Entry 3BGO (X-ray diffraction, 1.80 A resolution); this record covers chains P and S.

Chain P:
Name: Subtilisin BPN'
Organism: Bacillus amyloliquefaciens
Notes: fragment: Prodomain
UniProt: P00782 (SUBT_BACAM); aligned to UniProt positions 32-104 over residues 4-76 (the alignment contains insertions or deletions, so no single offset holds)
Chain sequence (80 residues; numbered 2 to 81; the number before each row is that of its first residue):
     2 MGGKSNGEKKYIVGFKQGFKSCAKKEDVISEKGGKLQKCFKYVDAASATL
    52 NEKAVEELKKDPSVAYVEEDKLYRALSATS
Unresolved in the structure: 2-8, 80-81
Differences from the reference sequence: expression tag (2-3, 78-81); engineered mutation Glu27 (Lys57 in P00782), Leu37 (Val67 in P00782), Cys40 (Gln70 in P00782), Glu57 (Lys87 in P00782), Lys72 (His102 in P00782), Leu73 (Val103 in P00782), Tyr74 (Ala104 in P00782), Arg75 (His105 in P00782), Leu77 (Tyr107 in P00782)
Cystine bridges: Cys23-Cys40
What the authors report for this chain:
  - conformationally variable residues (side-chain flip): Ser78

Chain S:
Name: Subtilisin BPN'
Organism: Bacillus amyloliquefaciens
Notes: EC 3.4.21.62; fragment: Enzyme domain
UniProt: P00782 (SUBT_BACAM); residues 1-275 here correspond to UniProt positions 108-382 (UniProt number = residue number + 107)
Chain sequence (266 residues; each row starts with the number of its first residue; note: 9 numbers in that range are skipped by the numbering (no residue carries them; nothing is unmodelled there)):
     1 AKCVSYGVAQIKAPALHSQGYTGSNVKVAVLASGIDSSHPDLNVAGGASF
    51 VPSETNPFQDNNSHGTHVAGTVLA
    84 VAPSASLYAVKVLGADGSGQASWIINGIEWAIANNMDVINMSLGSPSGSA
   134 ALKAAVDKAVASGVVVVAAAGNSGTSGSSSTVSYPAKYPSVIAVGAVDSS
   184 NQRAPFSSVGPELDVMAPGVSICSTLPGGKYGALSGTAMASPHVAGAAAL
   234 ILSKHPNWTNTQVRSSLENTATKLGDSFYYGKGLINVEAAAQ
Unresolved in the structure: 1-3
Differences from the reference sequence: engineered mutation Lys2 (Gln109 in P00782), Cys3 (Ser110 in P00782), Ser5 (Pro112 in P00782), Ala9 (Ser116 in P00782), Leu31 (Ile138 in P00782), Ala32 (Asp139 in P00782), Asn43 (Lys150 in P00782), Phe50 (Met157 in P00782), Ala74 (Gly190 in P00782), Ala104 (Tyr211 in P00782), Ser128 (Gly235 in P00782), Ser156 (Glu263 in P00782), Ser166 (Gly273 in P00782), Ala169 (Gly276 in P00782), Pro188 (Ser295 in P00782), Cys206 (Gln313 in P00782), Gly212 (Asn319 in P00782), Leu217 (Tyr324 in P00782), Ser218 (Asn325 in P00782), Ala221 (Ser328 in P00782), Ala254 (Thr361 in P00782), Glu271 (Gln378 in P00782)
Bound ions: Zn2+ site 1 near His17 (its only coordinating residue here); Zn2+ site 2: His39, Asp41; Zn2+ site 3: Ala169, Tyr171, Val174; Zn2+ site 4 near His238 (its only coordinating residue here)
What the authors report for this chain:
  - binding site for azide ion: Ala32, His64
  - catalytic residues: His64, Asn155
  - mutagenesis - S221A: abolished catalytic activity (citing earlier work)
  - mutagenesis - D32A: decreased catalytic activity
  - conformationally variable residues (side-chain flip): His64

Interface between chain P and chain S:
Residue-residue contacts - 75 pairs, chain P then chain S:
  Lys11(P) - Gln103(S)
  Ile13(P) - Ala104(S)  hydrophobic
  Ile13(P) - Ser105(S)
  Ile13(P) - Ala134(S)  hydrophobic
  Lys39(P) - Asn109(S)
  Phe41(P) - Ser105(S)
  Phe41(P) - Ile108(S)  hydrophobic
  Phe41(P) - Asn109(S)
  Phe41(P) - Glu112(S)
  Lys42(P) - Glu112(S)  hydrogen bond (backbone-side chain)
  Lys42(P) - Ala116(S)
  Tyr43(P) - Glu112(S)  hydrogen bond (backbone-side chain)
  Tyr43(P) - Ile115(S)  hydrophobic
  Tyr43(P) - Ala116(S)  hydrogen bond (side chain-backbone)
  Tyr43(P) - Lys141(S)  hydrogen bond (backbone-side chain)
  Val44(P) - Glu112(S)  hydrogen bond (backbone-side chain)
  Val44(P) - Ala134(S)
  Val44(P) - Ala137(S)  hydrophobic
  Val44(P) - Ala138(S)
  Ser48(P) - Ser105(S)
  Tyr67(P) - Ala133(S)
  Tyr67(P) - Ala134(S)
  Glu69(P) - Ser132(S)
  Glu69(P) - Ala133(S)  hydrogen bond (side chain-backbone)
  Glu69(P) - Ala134(S)  hydrogen bond (side chain-backbone)
  Asp71(P) - Gln103(S)  hydrogen bond
  Asp71(P) - Ala104(S)  hydrogen bond (side chain-backbone)
  Asp71(P) - Ser105(S)  hydrogen bond
  Lys72(P) - Gly102(S)
  Lys72(P) - Gln103(S)
  Lys72(P) - Ala104(S)  hydrogen bond (backbone-backbone)
  Lys72(P) - Ser130(S)  hydrogen bond
  Lys72(P) - Gly131(S)  hydrogen bond (side chain-backbone)
  Lys72(P) - Ser132(S)
  Leu73(P) - Gly102(S)
  Leu73(P) - Ser128(S)
  Tyr74(P) - Leu96(S)
  Tyr74(P) - Gly100(S)
  Tyr74(P) - Ser101(S)
  Tyr74(P) - Gly102(S)  hydrogen bond (backbone-backbone)
  Tyr74(P) - Ala104(S)  hydrophobic
  Tyr74(P) - Ile107(S)  hydrophobic
  Tyr74(P) - Leu126(S)  hydrophobic
  Tyr74(P) - Gly127(S)
  Tyr74(P) - Ser128(S)
  Tyr74(P) - Ser130(S)
  Tyr74(P) - Gly131(S)
  Tyr74(P) - Ser132(S)  hydrogen bond
  Tyr74(P) - Leu135(S)
  Tyr74(P) - Tyr167(S)
  Arg75(P) - Gly100(S)
  Arg75(P) - Ser101(S)
  Arg75(P) - Leu126(S)
  Arg75(P) - Gly127(S)  hydrogen bond (backbone-backbone)
  Ala76(P) - His64(S)
  Ala76(P) - Leu96(S)
  Ala76(P) - Gly100(S)  hydrogen bond (backbone-backbone)
  Ala76(P) - Ser125(S)
  Leu77(P) - Ser125(S)  hydrogen bond (backbone-backbone)
  Leu77(P) - Leu126(S)
  Leu77(P) - Gly127(S)
  Leu77(P) - Ala152(S)
  Leu77(P) - Gly154(S)
  Leu77(P) - Asn155(S)  hydrogen bond (backbone-side chain)
  Leu77(P) - Ser166(S)
  Leu77(P) - Gly219(S)
  Leu77(P) - Thr220(S)
  Leu77(P) - Ala221(S)  hydrogen bond (backbone-backbone)
  Ser78(P) - Asn155(S)
  Ser78(P) - Leu217(S)
  Ser78(P) - Ser218(S)
  Ser78(P) - Ala221(S)
  Ser78(P) - Met222(S)
  Ala79(P) - Leu217(S)
  Ala79(P) - Ser218(S)  hydrogen bond (backbone-backbone)
Also at the interface, not in a pair above, chain P (20 interface residues in all): Glu70
Also at the interface, not in a pair above, chain S (41 interface residues in all): Phe50, Asp99, Pro168
Interface features reported in the paper:
  - pairs named by the authors: Ser78(P)-His64(S), Ala79(P)-Ser218(S)

Summary:
Chain P and chain S form an interface of 20 and 41 residues respectively; the contacts include 21 hydrogen
bonds. Polar pairs include Lys42(P)-Glu112(S), Tyr43(P)-Glu112(S) and Tyr43(P)-Ala116(S). The paper describes
contacts between Ser78(P) and His64(S) and Ala79(P) and Ser218(S). From the paper: catalytic residues His64(S)
and Asn155(S); S221A of chain S abolishes catalytic activity.
Chain P is Subtilisin BPN' and chain S is Subtilisin BPN', both from Bacillus amyloliquefaciens; the
structure, Azide complex of Engineered Subtilisin SUBT_BACAM, was determined by X-ray diffraction together
with 3CO0 from the same study.
